PDB entry 6H8J | X-ray diffraction, 1.45 A resolution | chains A and C of the 3 polymer chains in the assembly

== Chain A ==
Protein: Urease subunit gamma
From: Sporosarcina pasteurii
Notes: EC 3.5.1.5
UniProtKB: A0A0H3YGY5 (A0A0H3YGY5_SPOPA); numbering as in UniProt (aligned over 2-100)
Sequence (100 residues; row label = number of the first residue in the row):
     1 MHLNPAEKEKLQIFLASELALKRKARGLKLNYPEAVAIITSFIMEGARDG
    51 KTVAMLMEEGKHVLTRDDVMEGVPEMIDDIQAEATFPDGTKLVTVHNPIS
Modified / non-standard residues: Met-1 (N-carboxymethionine; CXM)

== Chain C ==
Protein: Urease subunit alpha
From: Sporosarcina pasteurii
Notes: EC 3.5.1.5
UniProtKB: A0A0H3YL32 (A0A0H3YL32_SPOPA); residue numbers follow UniProt; this construct covers 1-570
Sequence (570 residues; numbered 1 to 570; the number before each row is that of its first residue):
     1 MKINRQQYAESYGPTVGDQVRLADTDLWIEVEKDYTTYGDEANFGGGKVL
    51 REGMGENGTYTRTENVLDLLLTNALILDYTGIYKADIGVKDGYIVGIGKG
   101 GNPDIMDGVTPNMIVGTATEVIAAEGKIVTAGGIDTHVHFINPDQVDVAL
   151 ANGITTLFGGGTGPAEGSKATTVTPGPWNIEKMLKSTEGLPINVGILGKG
   201 HGSSIAPIMEQIDAGAAGLKIHEDWGATPASIDRSLTVADEADVQVAIHS
   251 DTLNEAGFLEDTLRAINGRVIHSFHVEGAGGGHAPDIMAMAGHPNVLPSS
   301 TNPTRPFTVNTIDEHLDMLMVCHHLKQNIPEDVAFADSRIRPETIAAEDI
   351 LHDLGIISMMSTDALAMGRAGEMVLRTWQTADKMKKQRGPLAEEKNGSDN
   401 FRAKRYVSKYTINPAIAQGIAHEVGSIEEGKFADLVLWEPKFFGVKADRV
   451 IKGGIIAYAQIGDPSASIPTPQPVMGRRMYGTVGDLIHDTNITFMSKSSI
   501 QQGVPAKLGLKRRIGTVKNCRNIGKKDMKWNDVTTDIDINPETYEVKVDG
   551 EVLTCEPVKELPMAQRYFLF
Modified / non-standard residues: Lys-220 (lysine nz-carboxylic acid; KCX)
Ion coordination: Ni2+ site 1: His-137, His-139, Lys-220, Asp-363 (together with diamidophosphate); Ni2+ site 2: Lys-220, His-249, His-275 (together with diamidophosphate)
Residues lining bound ligands: diamidophosphate (2PA): His-137, His-139, Ala-170, Lys-220, His-222, His-249, His-275, Gly-280, Cys-322, His-323, Arg-339, Asp-363, Ala-366, Met-367

== Chain A / chain C interface ==
Residue-residue contacts - 40 pairs, chain A then chain C:
  Ala-6(A) / Ser-465(C)
  Glu-9(A) / Pro-464(C)
  Glu-9(A) / Pro-473(C)
  Glu-9(A) / Arg-477(C)  salt bridge
  Lys-10(A) / Asp-463(C)  salt bridge
  Gln-12(A) / Met-475(C)
  Ile-13(A) / Gln-472(C)
  Ile-13(A) / Pro-473(C)
  Leu-19(A) / Leu-569(C)  hydrophobic
  Leu-19(A) / Phe-570(C)  hydrophobic
  Arg-23(A) / Leu-569(C)  hydrogen bond (side chain-backbone)
  Arg-23(A) / Phe-570(C)
  Asn-31(A) / Gln-565(C)  hydrogen bond (side chain-backbone)
  Asn-31(A) / Arg-566(C)
  Asn-31(A) / Phe-568(C)  hydrogen bond (side chain-backbone)
  Tyr-32(A) / Phe-442(C)  hydrophobic
  Tyr-32(A) / Arg-566(C)  hydrogen bond (backbone-backbone)
  Pro-33(A) / Arg-566(C)
  Pro-33(A) / Tyr-567(C)
  Pro-33(A) / Phe-568(C)
  Pro-33(A) / Leu-569(C)
  Glu-34(A) / Leu-569(C)
  Val-36(A) / Gln-472(C)
  Thr-40(A) / Gln-472(C)
  Met-70(A) / Gln-565(C)
  Met-70(A) / Arg-566(C)
  Glu-71(A) / Arg-566(C)  hydrogen bond (backbone-side chain)
  Val-73(A) / Arg-566(C)
  Met-76(A) / Lys-441(C)  hydrogen bond (backbone-side chain)
  Met-76(A) / Arg-566(C)
  Met-76(A) / Tyr-567(C)  hydrophobic
  Gln-81(A) / Ile-468(C)
  Gln-81(A) / Thr-470(C)  hydrogen bond
  Gln-81(A) / Pro-471(C)
  Gln-81(A) / Gln-472(C)  hydrogen bond (backbone-backbone)
  Glu-83(A) / Ala-466(C)
  Glu-83(A) / Ser-467(C)  hydrogen bond
  Leu-92(A) / Ser-467(C)
  Leu-92(A) / Ile-468(C)  hydrophobic
  Leu-92(A) / Pro-471(C)  hydrophobic
Interface residues without a listed pair, chain A (24 interface residues in all): Ala-16, Met-44, Asp-78, Ala-82

== Overview ==
Chain A and chain C form an interface of 24 and 20 residues respectively, with 9 hydrogen bonds and 2 salt
bridges. Polar pairs include Glu-9(A)/Arg-477(C), Lys-10(A)/Asp-463(C) and Arg-23(A)/Leu-569(C). Chain C binds
diamidophosphate. His-137(C), His-139(C), Lys-220(C) and Asp-363(C) coordinate Ni2+ site 1.
Here chain A is Urease subunit gamma and chain C is Urease subunit alpha, both from Sporosarcina pasteurii.
Entry 6H8J (1.45 A resolution of Sporosarcina pasteurii urease inhibited in the presence of NBPTO) was
determined by X-ray diffraction.
